PDB entry 4LWY | X-ray diffraction, 2.90 A resolution | chains L and M of the 3 polymer chains in the assembly

[Chain L]
Name: Reaction center protein L chain
Organism: Rhodobacter sphaeroides
Reference sequence: P0C0Y8 (RCEL_RHOSH); residues 0-281 here correspond to UniProt positions 1-282 (UniProt number = residue number + 1)
Chain sequence (282 residues; row label = number of the first residue in the row; numbering starts at 0):
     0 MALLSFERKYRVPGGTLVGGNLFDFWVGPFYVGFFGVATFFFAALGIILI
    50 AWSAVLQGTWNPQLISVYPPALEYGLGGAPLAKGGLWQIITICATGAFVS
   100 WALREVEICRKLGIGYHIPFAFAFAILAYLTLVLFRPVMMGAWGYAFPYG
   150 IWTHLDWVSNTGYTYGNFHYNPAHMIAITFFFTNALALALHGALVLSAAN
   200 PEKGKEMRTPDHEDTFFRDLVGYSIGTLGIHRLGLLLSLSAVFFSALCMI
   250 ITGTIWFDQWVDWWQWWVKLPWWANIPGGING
Unresolved in the structure: 0
Metal / ion sites: Fe ion: His-190, His-230 (shared with His-219(M), Glu-234(M), His-266(M) of chain M)
Small-molecule neighbours:
  - bacteriochlorophyll a (BCL), molecule 1: Ile-46, Tyr-128, Leu-131, Phe-146, Ile-150, His-153, Leu-154, Val-157
  - bacteriochlorophyll a (BCL), molecule 2: Phe-97, Phe-121, Ala-124, Ile-125, Ala-127, Tyr-128, Leu-131, Trp-156, Val-157, Ser-158, Thr-160, Gly-161, Tyr-162, Asn-166, Phe-167, His-168, His-173, Ala-176, Ile-177, Phe-180, Phe-181, Ser-244, Ala-245, Cys-247, Met-248
  - bacteriochlorophyll a (BCL), molecule 3: His-168, Met-174, Ile-177, Thr-178, Phe-181, Thr-182, Leu-185
  - bacteriopheophytin a (BPH), molecule 1: Thr-38, Phe-41, Ala-42, Gly-45, Ile-46, Ile-49, Ile-89, Cys-92, Ala-93, Ala-96, Phe-97, Trp-100, Glu-104, Ile-117, Ala-120, Phe-121, Phe-123, Ala-124, Tyr-128, Phe-146, Tyr-148, Gly-149, Ile-150, His-153, Phe-180, Ser-237, Leu-238, Val-241
  - bacteriopheophytin a (BPH), molecule 2: Val-157, Tyr-162, His-168, Phe-181
  - bacteriopheophytin a (BPH), molecule 3: Phe-181, Ala-184, Leu-185, Ala-188, Leu-189, Phe-216, Leu-219, Val-220
  - 1,4-diethylene dioxide (DIO), molecule 1: Phe-24, Trp-25, Val-26
  - 1,4-diethylene dioxide (DIO), molecule 2: Ala-198, Asn-199, Pro-200
  - ubiquinone-10 (U10), molecule 1: Phe-29, Tyr-30, Val-31, Gly-35, Thr-38, Phe-39, Trp-100, Arg-103
  - ubiquinone-10 (U10), molecule 2: Pro-171, Ile-175, Thr-178, Phe-179, Thr-182, Leu-189, His-190, Leu-193, Val-194, Glu-212, Asp-213, Phe-216, Val-220, Tyr-222, Ser-223, Ile-224, Gly-225, Thr-226, Ile-229, Leu-232, Trp-263

[Chain M]
Name: Reaction center protein M chain
Organism: Rhodobacter sphaeroides
Reference sequence: P0C0Y9 (RCEM_RHOSH); residues 0-302 here correspond to UniProt positions 1-303 (UniProt number = residue number + 1)
Chain sequence (303 residues; each row starts with the number of its first residue; numbering starts at 0):
     0 MAEYQNIFTQVQVRGPADLGMTEDVNLANRSGVGPFSTLLGWFGNAQLGP
    50 IYLGSLGVLSLFSGLMWFFTIGIWFWYQAGWNPAVFLRDLFFFSLEPPAP
   100 EYGLSFAAPLKEGGLWLIASFFMFVAVWSWWGRTYLRAQALGMGKHTAWA
   150 FLSAIWLWMVLGFIRPILMGSWSEAVPYGIFSHLDWTNNFSLVHGNHFYN
   200 PFLGLSIAFLYGSALLFAMHGATILAVSRFGGERELEQIADRGTAAERAA
   250 LFWRWTMGFNATMEGIHRWAIWMAVLVTLTGGIGILLSGTVVDNWYVWGQ
   300 NHG
Unresolved in the structure: 0
Differences from the reference sequence: engineered mutation His-196 (Leu197 in P0C0Y9), Leu-202 (His203 in P0C0Y9)
Metal / ion sites: Fe ion: His-219, Glu-234, His-266 (shared with His-190(L), His-230(L) of chain L)
Small-molecule neighbours:
  - bacteriochlorophyll a (BCL), molecule 1: Trp-66, Phe-67, Leu-89, Met-122, Trp-157, Leu-160, Val-175, Ile-179, His-182, Leu-183, Thr-186
  - bacteriochlorophyll a (BCL), molecule 2: Thr-186, Phe-197, Tyr-210
  - bacteriochlorophyll a (BCL), molecule 3: Phe-197, Leu-202, Gly-203, Ile-206, Ala-207, Tyr-210, Gly-211, Leu-214
  - bacteriopheophytin a (BPH), molecule 1: Ser-59, Leu-60, Gly-63, Leu-64, Trp-66, Phe-67, Ala-125, Val-126, Trp-129, Thr-133, Thr-146, Ala-149, Phe-150, Ala-153, Ala-273, Val-274, Val-276, Thr-277
  - bacteriopheophytin a (BPH), molecule 2: Trp-66, Met-122, Val-126, Ala-153, Leu-156, Trp-157, Leu-160, Trp-185, Thr-186, Asn-187, Phe-189, Ser-190, Asn-195, His-196, Phe-197, Leu-202, Ser-205, Ile-206, Leu-209, Tyr-210, Val-276, Thr-277, Gly-280, Gly-281, Ile-284
  - bacteriopheophytin a (BPH), molecule 3: Tyr-210, Ala-213, Leu-214, Ala-217, Met-218, Trp-252, Thr-255, Met-256
  - speroidenone (SPN): Trp-66, Phe-67, Phe-68, Ile-70, Gly-71, Phe-74, Trp-75, Phe-85, Leu-89, Phe-105, Trp-115, Leu-116, Ser-119, Phe-120, Met-122, Phe-123, Trp-157, Met-158, Leu-160, Gly-161, Phe-162, Trp-171, Val-175, Tyr-177, Gly-178, Ile-179, His-182
  - ubiquinone-10 (U10): Leu-214, Leu-215, Met-218, His-219, Thr-222, Ile-223, Ala-245, Ala-248, Ala-249, Trp-252, Met-256, Phe-258, Asn-259, Ala-260, Thr-261, Met-262, Ile-265, Trp-268, Met-272
Curated features (UniProtKB/Swiss-Prot):
  - binding site ((7R,8Z)-bacteriochlorophyll b): His-182
  - binding site (Fe cation): His-219, Glu-234, His-266
  - binding site (a ubiquinone): Trp-252

[Chain L / chain M interface]
Pairs across the interface (216):
  Ala-1(L) / Arg-253(M)  hydrogen bond (backbone-side chain)
  Leu-2(L) / Arg-253(M)
  Leu-3(L) / Arg-253(M)
  Leu-3(L) / Asn-259(M)
  Phe-5(L) / Arg-241(M)
  Phe-5(L) / Glu-246(M)
  Glu-6(L) / Leu-250(M)
  Glu-6(L) / Arg-253(M)  salt bridge
  Glu-6(L) / Trp-254(M)  hydrogen bond
  Lys-8(L) / Glu-246(M)  salt bridge
  Tyr-9(L) / Thr-243(M)  hydrogen bond
  Tyr-9(L) / Glu-246(M)  hydrogen bond
  Tyr-9(L) / Arg-247(M)
  Tyr-9(L) / Leu-250(M)  hydrophobic
  Tyr-9(L) / Trp-254(M)
  Arg-10(L) / Trp-254(M)
  Trp-25(L) / Trp-254(M)
  Pro-28(L) / Arg-253(M)
  Pro-28(L) / Trp-254(M)
  Pro-28(L) / Gly-257(M)
  Phe-29(L) / Trp-254(M)
  Phe-29(L) / Thr-255(M)
  Phe-29(L) / Met-256(M)
  Phe-29(L) / Gly-257(M)
  Tyr-30(L) / Trp-254(M)  hydrogen bond (backbone-backbone)
  Trp-100(L) / Thr-255(M)
  Arg-103(L) / Trp-254(M)  hydrogen bond (side chain-backbone)
  Arg-103(L) / Thr-255(M)  hydrogen bond (side chain-backbone)
  Glu-104(L) / Phe-251(M)
  Glu-104(L) / Thr-255(M)
  Ile-107(L) / Phe-251(M)  hydrophobic
  Ile-107(L) / Trp-254(M)  hydrophobic
  Ile-107(L) / Thr-255(M)
  Cys-108(L) / Phe-251(M)  hydrophobic
  Lys-110(L) / Trp-254(M)
  Leu-111(L) / Arg-247(M)  hydrogen bond (backbone-side chain)
  Leu-111(L) / Leu-250(M)
  Leu-111(L) / Phe-251(M)
  Leu-111(L) / Trp-254(M)  hydrophobic
  Gly-112(L) / Arg-228(M)  hydrogen bond (backbone-side chain)
  Gly-112(L) / Phe-229(M)
  Ile-113(L) / Ala-225(M)
  Ile-113(L) / Val-226(M)  hydrophobic
  Ile-113(L) / Arg-228(M)
  Ile-113(L) / Phe-229(M)  hydrophobic
  Ile-113(L) / Arg-247(M)
  Ile-113(L) / Phe-251(M)  hydrophobic
  Gly-114(L) / Ala-225(M)  hydrogen bond (backbone-backbone)
  Gly-114(L) / Arg-228(M)
  His-116(L) / Gln-4(M)  hydrogen bond (side chain-backbone)
  His-116(L) / Ala-221(M)
  His-116(L) / Leu-224(M)
  His-116(L) / Ala-225(M)
  Ile-117(L) / Ala-221(M)
  Ile-117(L) / Thr-222(M)
  Ile-117(L) / Phe-251(M)  hydrophobic
  Ile-117(L) / Trp-252(M)  hydrophobic
  Trp-151(L) / Phe-197(M)
  Leu-154(L) / Phe-197(M)  hydrophobic
  Asp-155(L) / Tyr-198(M)
  Ser-158(L) / Asn-195(M)
  Tyr-162(L) / Asn-187(M)  hydrogen bond
  Tyr-162(L) / Ser-190(M)
  Tyr-162(L) / Leu-191(M)
  Asn-166(L) / Leu-183(M)
  Asn-166(L) / Asp-184(M)
  Asn-166(L) / Asn-187(M)
  His-168(L) / Leu-183(M)  hydrogen bond (side chain-backbone)
  His-168(L) / Thr-186(M)
  Tyr-169(L) / Phe-180(M)  hydrophobic
  Tyr-169(L) / Asp-184(M)  hydrogen bond
  Met-174(L) / Phe-180(M)  hydrophobic
  Met-174(L) / Leu-183(M)  hydrophobic
  Phe-180(L) / Leu-209(M)  hydrophobic
  Phe-180(L) / Ala-213(M)  hydrophobic
  Phe-181(L) / Leu-209(M)  hydrophobic
  Asn-183(L) / Ser-212(M)  hydrogen bond (side chain-backbone)
  Asn-183(L) / Ala-213(M)
  Asn-183(L) / Phe-216(M)
  Ala-184(L) / Ala-273(M)
  Ala-186(L) / Phe-216(M)
  Leu-187(L) / Ser-212(M)
  Leu-187(L) / Phe-216(M)  hydrophobic
  Leu-187(L) / Ala-269(M)  hydrophobic
  Leu-187(L) / Ala-273(M)  hydrophobic
  Ala-188(L) / Ala-273(M)
  His-190(L) / His-219(M)
  His-190(L) / Glu-234(M)  salt bridge
  His-190(L) / His-266(M)  hydrogen bond
  Gly-191(L) / His-266(M)
  Ala-192(L) / His-145(M)
  Ala-192(L) / Thr-146(M)
  Ala-192(L) / Ile-270(M)
  Val-194(L) / Glu-234(M)
  Val-194(L) / His-266(M)
  Leu-195(L) / His-145(M)
  Leu-195(L) / Glu-263(M)
  Leu-195(L) / His-266(M)
  Leu-195(L) / Arg-267(M)
  Leu-195(L) / Ile-270(M)  hydrophobic
  Ser-196(L) / Met-142(M)
  Ser-196(L) / Gly-143(M)  hydrogen bond (backbone-backbone)
  Ser-196(L) / His-145(M)
  Ala-197(L) / Met-142(M)  hydrophobic
  Ala-197(L) / Leu-235(M)  hydrophobic
  Ala-198(L) / Leu-235(M)
  Asn-199(L) / Gly-143(M)
  Asn-199(L) / His-145(M)
  Asn-199(L) / Glu-263(M)  hydrogen bond
  Asn-199(L) / Arg-267(M)
  Pro-200(L) / Gly-141(M)
  Pro-200(L) / Met-142(M)  hydrophobic
  Pro-200(L) / Gly-143(M)
  Glu-201(L) / Gln-138(M)
  Glu-201(L) / Gly-141(M)  hydrogen bond (backbone-backbone)
  Glu-201(L) / Met-142(M)
  Glu-201(L) / Lys-144(M)  salt bridge
  Lys-204(L) / Gly-141(M)
  Met-206(L) / Leu-235(M)
  Met-206(L) / Ala-239(M)  hydrophobic
  Arg-207(L) / Glu-22(M)  salt bridge
  Arg-207(L) / Leu-140(M)  hydrogen bond (side chain-backbone)
  Arg-207(L) / Gly-141(M)  hydrogen bond (side chain-backbone)
  Arg-207(L) / Met-142(M)
  Arg-207(L) / Leu-235(M)
  Asp-210(L) / Met-20(M)
  His-211(L) / Met-20(M)
  His-211(L) / Glu-22(M)  salt bridge
  His-211(L) / Leu-140(M)
  His-211(L) / Met-142(M)
  Glu-212(L) / Leu-235(M)
  Thr-214(L) / Gly-19(M)
  Thr-214(L) / Met-20(M)  hydrogen bond (side chain-backbone)
  Thr-214(L) / Arg-29(M)
  Thr-214(L) / Leu-140(M)
  Phe-215(L) / Thr-133(M)
  Phe-215(L) / Arg-136(M)
  Phe-215(L) / Ala-137(M)
  Phe-215(L) / Leu-140(M)
  Phe-215(L) / Thr-146(M)
  Arg-217(L) / Asn-44(M)
  Arg-217(L) / Gly-48(M)  hydrogen bond (side chain-backbone)
  Arg-217(L) / Pro-49(M)
  Arg-217(L) / Ile-50(M)
  Arg-217(L) / Tyr-51(M)
  Asp-218(L) / Val-24(M)
  Asp-218(L) / Arg-29(M)  salt bridge
  Asp-218(L) / Tyr-51(M)  hydrogen bond (backbone-backbone)
  Asp-218(L) / Arg-132(M)  hydrogen bond (backbone-side chain)
  Asp-218(L) / Arg-136(M)
  Leu-219(L) / Ile-50(M)
  Leu-219(L) / Trp-129(M)
  Leu-219(L) / Arg-132(M)  hydrogen bond (backbone-side chain)
  Leu-219(L) / Thr-133(M)
  Val-220(L) / Ile-50(M)
  Val-220(L) / Trp-129(M)  hydrophobic
  Gly-221(L) / Gly-48(M)  hydrogen bond (backbone-backbone)
  Gly-221(L) / Pro-49(M)
  Gly-221(L) / Ile-50(M)
  Tyr-222(L) / Leu-39(M)  hydrophobic
  Tyr-222(L) / Asn-44(M)  hydrogen bond (side chain-backbone)
  Tyr-222(L) / Gln-46(M)
  Ser-223(L) / Asn-44(M)  hydrogen bond (backbone-side chain)
  Ile-224(L) / Gly-43(M)
  Ile-224(L) / Asn-44(M)  hydrogen bond (backbone-backbone)
  Gly-225(L) / Asn-44(M)
  Thr-226(L) / Glu-232(M)  hydrogen bond (side chain-backbone)
  Leu-227(L) / Asn-5(M)
  Leu-227(L) / Leu-224(M)  hydrophobic
  Leu-227(L) / Glu-232(M)
  Ile-229(L) / Phe-216(M)
  His-230(L) / His-219(M)  hydrogen bond
  His-230(L) / Gly-220(M)
  His-230(L) / Ile-223(M)
  His-230(L) / Glu-234(M)  salt bridge
  Arg-231(L) / Tyr-3(M)
  Arg-231(L) / Asn-5(M)  hydrogen bond (side chain-backbone)
  Arg-231(L) / Ile-6(M)  hydrogen bond (side chain-backbone)
  Arg-231(L) / Phe-7(M)
  Arg-231(L) / Thr-8(M)  hydrogen bond
  Arg-231(L) / Trp-41(M)  hydrogen bond (side chain-backbone)
  Arg-231(L) / Phe-42(M)  hydrogen bond (side chain-backbone)
  Leu-232(L) / Phe-42(M)
  Gly-233(L) / Phe-216(M)
  Leu-234(L) / Ala-217(M)
  Leu-234(L) / Ala-221(M)  hydrophobic
  Leu-234(L) / Leu-224(M)  hydrophobic
  Ser-237(L) / Ala-213(M)  hydrogen bond (side chain-backbone)
  Ser-237(L) / Phe-216(M)
  Ser-237(L) / Ala-217(M)
  Trp-263(L) / Phe-90(M)  hydrophobic
  Trp-263(L) / Phe-180(M)  hydrophobic
  Trp-266(L) / Leu-86(M)  hydrogen bond (side chain-backbone)
  Trp-266(L) / Arg-87(M)  hydrogen bond (side chain-backbone)
  Val-267(L) / Arg-87(M)
  Val-267(L) / Phe-91(M)  hydrophobic
  Trp-272(L) / Ala-83(M)
  Trp-272(L) / Leu-86(M)  hydrophobic
  Trp-272(L) / Arg-87(M)  hydrogen bond (backbone-side chain)
  Ala-273(L) / Arg-87(M)  hydrogen bond (backbone-side chain)
  Ile-275(L) / Asn-81(M)
  Ile-275(L) / Ala-83(M)  hydrophobic
  Ile-275(L) / Val-84(M)  hydrophobic
  Ile-275(L) / Arg-87(M)
  Gly-277(L) / Val-84(M)
  Gly-277(L) / Arg-87(M)  hydrogen bond (backbone-side chain)
  Gly-278(L) / Gln-77(M)  hydrogen bond (backbone-backbone)
  Gly-278(L) / Val-84(M)
  Gly-278(L) / Asp-88(M)
  Ile-279(L) / Asp-88(M)  hydrogen bond (backbone-side chain)
  Ile-279(L) / Phe-91(M)
  Ile-279(L) / Phe-92(M)  hydrophobic
  Asn-280(L) / Arg-87(M)
  Asn-280(L) / Asp-88(M)  hydrogen bond
  Asn-280(L) / Phe-91(M)
  Gly-281(L) / Arg-87(M)
Interface residues without a listed pair, chain L (100 interface residues in all): Pro-118, Ala-120, Val-157, Leu-189, Leu-193, Asp-213, Gly-228, Leu-235, Leu-238, Trp-271, Asn-274, Pro-276
Interface residues without a listed pair, chain M (102 interface residues in all): Asp-17, Leu-47, Ala-78, Ala-149, Tyr-210, Leu-215, Met-218, Ser-227, Ile-238, Ala-249

[In short]
The interface between chain L and chain M involves 100 residues on one side and 102 on the other; the contacts
include 46 hydrogen bonds and 8 salt bridges. Polar contacts include Glu-6(L)/Arg-253(M), Lys-8(L)/Glu-246(M)
and His-190(L)/Glu-234(M).
Here chain L is Reaction center protein L chain and chain M is Reaction center protein M chain, both from
Rhodobacter sphaeroides. Entry 4LWY (L(M196)H,H(M202)L Double Mutant Structure of Photosynthetic Reaction
Center From Rhodobacter Sphaeroides strain RV) was determined by X-ray diffraction.
